Entry 5IB4 (X-ray diffraction, 1.95 A resolution); this record covers chains A and B of the 3 polymer chains in the assembly.

== Chain A ==
Molecule: HLA class I histocompatibility antigen, B-27 alpha chain
Organism: Homo sapiens
Reference sequence: P03989 (1B27_HUMAN); residues 1-276 here correspond to UniProt positions 25-300 (UniProt number = residue number + 24)
Chain sequence (276 residues; each row starts with the number of its first residue):
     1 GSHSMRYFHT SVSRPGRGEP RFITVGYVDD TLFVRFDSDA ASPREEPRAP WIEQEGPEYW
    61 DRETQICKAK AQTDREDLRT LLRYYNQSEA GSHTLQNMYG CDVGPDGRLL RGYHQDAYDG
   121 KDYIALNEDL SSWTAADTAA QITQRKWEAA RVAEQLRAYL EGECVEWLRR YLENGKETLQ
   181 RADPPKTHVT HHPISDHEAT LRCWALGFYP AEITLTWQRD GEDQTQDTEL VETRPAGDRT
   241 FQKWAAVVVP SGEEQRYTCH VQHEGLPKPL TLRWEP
Cystine bridges: C101-C164, C203-C259
Ion coordination: Ni2+ site 1: G1, H3; Ni2+ site 2: H197 (shared with 1 residue of chain C)
What the authors report for this chain:
  - Ni2+ coordination: H197

== Chain B ==
Molecule: Beta-2-microglobulin
Organism: Homo sapiens
Reference sequence: P61769 (B2MG_HUMAN); residues 1-99 here correspond to UniProt positions 21-119 (UniProt number = residue number + 20)
Chain sequence (100 residues; each row starts with the number of its first residue; numbering starts at 0):
     0 MIQRTPKIQV YSRHPAENGK SNFLNCYVSG FHPSDIEVDL LKNGERIEKV EHSDLSFSKD
    60 WSFYLLYYTE FTPTEKDEYA CRVNHVTLSQ PKIVKWDRDM
Differences from the reference sequence: initiating methionine (0)
Swiss-Prot annotation at these positions:
  - modified residue: Q2 (Pyrrolidone carboxylic acid)
  - glycosylation: I1 (N-linked (Glc) (glycation) isoleucine), K19 (N-linked (Glc) (glycation) lysine), K41 (N-linked (Glc) (glycation) lysine), K48 (N-linked (Glc) (glycation) lysine), K58 (N-linked (Glc) (glycation) lysine), K91 (N-linked (Glc) (glycation) lysine), K94 (N-linked (Glc) (glycation) lysine)
Cystine bridges: C25-C80

== Chain A / chain B interface ==
Residue-residue contacts (54; chain A residue first):
  F8(A) with S55(B); F56(B), hydrophobic
  H9(A) with F56(B)
  T10(A) with L54(B); F56(B); F62(B)
  V12(A) with S33(B)
  I23(A) with L54(B)
  V25(A) with D53(B); S55(B)
  Y27(A) with S55(B); Y63(B), hydrogen bond
  R35(A) with D53(B), salt bridge
  T94(A) with F62(B)
  Q96(A) with H31(B), hydrogen bond; F56(B); W60(B), hydrogen bond (side chain-backbone); F62(B)
  N97(A) with F56(B)
  Q115(A) with W60(B)
  D116(A) with W60(B)
  A117(A) with W60(B), hydrophobic
  D119(A) with I1(B); H31(B)
  G120(A) with I1(B); R3(B), hydrogen bond (backbone-side chain); H31(B), hydrogen bond (backbone-side chain); W60(B)
  D122(A) with W60(B), hydrogen bond
  H192(A) with D98(B)
  R202(A) with D98(B), hydrogen bond (side chain-backbone)
  W204(A) with D98(B); M99(B)
  V231(A) with Q8(B)
  E232(A) with K6(B); Q8(B), hydrogen bond (backbone-side chain); Y26(B); S28(B), hydrogen bond
  T233(A) with Y26(B)
  R234(A) with Q8(B), hydrogen bond; Y10(B); Y26(B); M99(B), hydrogen bond (side chain-backbone)
  P235(A) with Y10(B), hydrogen bond (backbone-side chain); N24(B); Y26(B)
  A236(A) with R12(B), hydrogen bond (backbone-side chain); N24(B), hydrogen bond (backbone-side chain)
  G237(A) with R12(B), hydrogen bond (backbone-side chain)
  D238(A) with R12(B)
  Q242(A) with Y10(B); S11(B), hydrogen bond (side chain-backbone); R12(B), hydrogen bond (side chain-backbone)
  W244(A) with M99(B), hydrogen bond (side chain-backbone)
Other interface residues (no listed pair), chain A (34 interface residues in all): R48, M98, K121, L206
Other interface residues (no listed pair), chain B (25 interface residues in all): M0, P14, D59, L65

== In short ==
Chain A and chain B form an interface of 34 and 25 residues respectively; the contacts include 18 hydrogen
bonds and 1 salt bridge. Polar pairs include R35(A)-D53(B), Y27(A)-Y63(B) and Q96(A)-H31(B). The Ni2+ site 1
is built by G1(A) and H3(A). The paper reports Ni2+ coordination by H197(A).
Chain A is HLA class I histocompatibility antigen, B-27 alpha chain and chain B is Beta-2-microglobulin, both
from Homo sapiens; the structure, Crystal structure of HLA-B*27:05 complexed with the self-peptide pVIPR and
Nickel, was determined by X-ray diffraction together with 5IB1, 5IB2, 5IB3 and 5IB5 from the same study.
